Entry 7ZT3 (X-ray diffraction, 2.40 A resolution); this record covers chains A and D of the 4 polymer chains in the assembly.

# Chain A
Molecule: Major histocompatibility complex class I-related gene protein
Source organism: Homo sapiens
UniProt: Q95460 (HMR1_HUMAN); residues 1-270 here correspond to UniProt positions 23-292 (UniProt number = residue number + 22)
Chain sequence (290 residues; row label = number of the first residue in the row; numbering starts at 0):
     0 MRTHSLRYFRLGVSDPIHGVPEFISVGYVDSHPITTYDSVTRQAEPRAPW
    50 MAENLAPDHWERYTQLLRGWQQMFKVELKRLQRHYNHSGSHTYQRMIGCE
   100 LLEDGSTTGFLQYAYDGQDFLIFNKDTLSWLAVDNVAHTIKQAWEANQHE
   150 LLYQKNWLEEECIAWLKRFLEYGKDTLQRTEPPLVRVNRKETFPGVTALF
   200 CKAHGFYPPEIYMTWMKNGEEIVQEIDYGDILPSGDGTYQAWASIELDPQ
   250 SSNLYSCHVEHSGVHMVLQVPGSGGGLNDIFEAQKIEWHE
Not modelled in the structure: 189-194, 217-219, 250-251, 271-289
Sequence notes: initiating methionine (0); conflict Ala43 (Lys65 in Q95460), Ser261 (Cys283 in Q95460); expression tag (271-289)
Disulfides: Cys98-Cys161, Cys200-Cys256
UniProt features mapped onto this chain:
  - binding site (5-(2-oxoethylideneamino)-6-(D-ribitylamino)uracil): Arg9, Ser24, Arg94, Tyr152, Gln153
  - binding site (5-(2-oxopropylideneamino)-6-(D-ribitylamino)uracil): Arg9, Ser24, Arg94, Tyr152, Gln153
  - binding site (7-hydroxy-6-methyl-8-(1-D-ribityl)lumazine): Arg9, Ser24, Arg94, Tyr152, Gln153
  - binding site (8-(9H-purin-6-yl)-2-oxa-8-azabicyclo[3.3.1]nona-3,6-diene-4,6-dicarbaldehyde): Arg9, His58, Arg94
  - glycosylation: Asn85 (N-linked (GlcNAc...) asparagine)
From the paper describing this entry:
  - mutagenesis - E76Q/E149Q (KD = 0.6 uM): unchanged binding to AF7 TCR
  - mutagenesis - E76Q/E149Q: decreased binding to E8 TRBV6-1 TCR

# Chain D
Molecule: TCR alpha
Source organism: Homo sapiens
Chain sequence (205 residues; row label = number of the first residue in the row; numbers below 1 keep their minus sign (Met-1 is residue -1)):
    -1 MAGQNIDQPTEMTATEGAIVQINCTYQTSGFNGLFWYQQHAGEAPTFLSY
    49 NVLDGLEEKGRFSSFLSRSKGYSYLLLKELQMKDSASYLCAFLDSNYQLI
    99 WGAGTKLIIKPDIQNPDPAVYQLRDSKSSDKSVCLFTDFDSQTNVSQSKD
   149 SDVYITDKCVLDMRSMDFKSNSAVAWSNKSDFACANAFNNSIIPEDTFFP
   199 SPESS
Not modelled in the structure: -1 to 0, 126-128, 177-178, 188-203
Disulfides: Cys22-Cys88, Cys132-Cys182

# Chain A / chain D interface
Pairs across the interface - 23 pairs, chain A then chain D:
  Arg61(A) - Asn94(D)  hydrogen bond (side chain-backbone)
  Arg61(A) - Tyr95(D)  hydrogen bond (side chain-backbone)
  Arg61(A) - Gln96(D)
  His148(A) - Tyr48(D)
  His148(A) - Glu55(D)  salt bridge
  Leu151(A) - Val50(D)
  Leu151(A) - Leu51(D)  hydrophobic
  Leu151(A) - Glu55(D)
  Tyr152(A) - Asn30(D)
  Tyr152(A) - Tyr48(D)
  Tyr152(A) - Val50(D)
  Tyr152(A) - Tyr95(D)  hydrogen bond
  Asn155(A) - Phe29(D)  hydrogen bond (side chain-backbone)
  Asn155(A) - Val50(D)
  Asn155(A) - Leu51(D)
  Asn155(A) - Arg66(D)  hydrogen bond
  Trp156(A) - Asn30(D)
  Trp156(A) - Tyr95(D)
  Glu160(A) - Gly28(D)
  Glu160(A) - Phe29(D)  hydrogen bond (side chain-backbone)
  Glu160(A) - Asn30(D)
  Glu160(A) - Ser93(D)  hydrogen bond
  Trp164(A) - Asn94(D)
Other interface residues (no listed pair), chain A (12 interface residues in all): His58, Leu65, Lys154, Glu159
Other interface residues (no listed pair), chain D (13 interface residues in all): Phe45

# Overview
12 residues of chain A and 13 residues of chain D are in contact; the contacts include 7 hydrogen bonds and 1
salt bridge. Polar contacts include His148(A)-Glu55(D), Arg61(A)-Asn94(D) and Arg61(A)-Tyr95(D). The paper
reports that E76Q/E149Q of chain A reduce binding to E8 TRBV6-1 TCR; E76Q/E149Q of chain A leave binding to
AF7 TCR unchanged.
Here chain A is Major histocompatibility complex class I-related gene protein and chain D is TCR alpha, both
from Homo sapiens. Entry 7ZT3 (Structure of E8 TCR in complex in human MR1 K43A) was determined by X-ray
diffraction together with 7ZT2, 7ZT4, 7ZT5, 7ZT7, 7ZT8 and 7ZT9 from the same study.
